PDB entry 9FBS | X-ray diffraction, 2.35 A resolution | chain A

== Chain A ==
Name: Chitinase 60
Organism: Moritella marina
Notes: EC 3.2.1.14
UniProtKB: B1VBB0 (B1VBB0_MORMI); numbering as in UniProt (aligned over 23-345)
Sequence (323 residues; each row starts with the number of its first residue):
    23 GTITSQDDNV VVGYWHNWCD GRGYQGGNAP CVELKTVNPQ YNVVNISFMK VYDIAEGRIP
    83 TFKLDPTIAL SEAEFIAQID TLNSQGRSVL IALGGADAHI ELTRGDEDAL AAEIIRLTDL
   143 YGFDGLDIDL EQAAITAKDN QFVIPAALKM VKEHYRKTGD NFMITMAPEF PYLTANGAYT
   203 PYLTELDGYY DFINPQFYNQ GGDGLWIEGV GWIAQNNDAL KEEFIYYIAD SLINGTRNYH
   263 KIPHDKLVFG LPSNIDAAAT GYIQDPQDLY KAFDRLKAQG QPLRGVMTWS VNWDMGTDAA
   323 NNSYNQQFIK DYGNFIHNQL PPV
Cystine bridges: C41-C53
Bound ions: Na+: T24, N105, G144, D146; Ca2+: A236, N239

== Overview ==
T24, N105, G144 and D146 coordinate Na+. The Ca2+ site is built by A236 and N239.
Chain A is Chitinase 60 (Moritella marina); the structure, Deletion mutant of chitinase MmChi60, was
determined by X-ray diffraction, deposited together with 9FBO, 9FBP, 9FBQ, 9FBR and 4W5Z.
